Entry 7OVF (X-ray diffraction, 1.90 A resolution); this record covers chain A.

Chain A:
Name: Metallo-beta-lactamase VIM-2-like protein
Organism: Pseudomonas aeruginosa
UniProtKB: B8QIQ9 (B8QIQ9_PSEAI); numbering as in UniProt (aligned over 27-266)
Amino-acid sequence (240 residues; each row starts with the number of its first residue):
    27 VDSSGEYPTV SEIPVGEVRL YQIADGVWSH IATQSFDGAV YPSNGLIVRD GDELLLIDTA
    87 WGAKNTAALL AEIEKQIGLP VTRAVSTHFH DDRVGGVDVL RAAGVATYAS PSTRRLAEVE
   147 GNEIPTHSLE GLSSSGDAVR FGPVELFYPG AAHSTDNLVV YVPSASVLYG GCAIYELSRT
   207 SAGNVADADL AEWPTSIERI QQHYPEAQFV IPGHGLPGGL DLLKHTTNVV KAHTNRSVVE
Unresolved in the structure: 27-31, 264-266
Ion coordination: Zn2+ site 1: His114, His116, His179 (together with 1TH); Zn2+ site 2: Asp118, Cys198, His240 (together with 1TH); Zn2+ site 3: His153, His251 (together with acetate ion)
Ligand contacts: 1TH (4-[2-[(4-fluorophenyl)methylsulfanyl]ethyl]-3-phenyl-1H-1,2,4-triazole-5-thione): Phe62, Tyr67, Trp87, His114, His116, Asp117, Asp118, His179, Cys198, Arg205, Gly209, Asn210, His240

Overview:
Ligands of chain A: compound 1TH. The Zn2+ site 1 is built by His114, His116 and His179. Asp118, Cys198 and
His240 coordinate Zn2+ site 2.
Chain A is Metallo-beta-lactamase VIM-2-like protein (Pseudomonas aeruginosa); the structure, Crystal
structure of the VIM-2 acquired metallo-beta-Lactamase in Complex with compound 8 (JMV-7207), was determined
by X-ray diffraction, deposited together with 7OVE and 7OVH.
